4HQC - chains A and B; structure by X-ray diffraction, 2.05 A resolution.

Chain A (and B):
Protein: Fluorescent protein Dronpa
Notes: chain B of this document is another copy of the same molecule, construct and numbering; everything in this record applies to it too
UniProtKB: Q5TLG6 (Q5TLG6_9CNID); aligned to UniProt positions 1-222 over residues 1-224 (the alignment contains insertions or deletions, so no single offset holds)
Amino-acid sequence (260 residues; row label = number of the first residue in the row; numbers below 1 keep their minus sign (Met-35 is residue -35)):
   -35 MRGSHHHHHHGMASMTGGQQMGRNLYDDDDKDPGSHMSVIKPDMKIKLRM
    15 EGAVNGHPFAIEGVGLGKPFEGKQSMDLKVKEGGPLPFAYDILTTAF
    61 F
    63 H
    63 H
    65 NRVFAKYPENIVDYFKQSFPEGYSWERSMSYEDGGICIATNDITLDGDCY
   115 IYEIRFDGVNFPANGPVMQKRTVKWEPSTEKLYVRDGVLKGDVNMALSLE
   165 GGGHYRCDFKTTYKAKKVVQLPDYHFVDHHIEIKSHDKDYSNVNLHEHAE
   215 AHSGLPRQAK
Unresolved in the structure: -35 to 1, 222-224 (chain B: -35 to 2, 221-224)
Covalently attached groups: covalent link His63-Asn65, His63-Asn65
Modified / non-standard residues: Phe61 (phenylalanine amide; NFA); His63 ({5-hydroxy-4-(4-hydroxybenzyl)-2-[(E)-2-(1H-imidazol-4-yl)ethenyl]-1H-imidazol-1-yl}acetic acid; IEY)
Construct notes: expression tag (-35 to 0); engineered mutation Ala60 (Val in Q5TLG6), Ser94 (Asn in Q5TLG6), Ile102 (Asn in Q5TLG6), Gly218 (Glu in Q5TLG6); microheterogeneity Phe61 (Phe in Q5TLG6); chromophore (63, 63, 63)

Chain A / chain B interface:
Residue-residue contacts (32; chain A residue first):
  Asn19(A) - Glu90(B)
  Glu90(A) - Asn19(B)
  Glu90(A) - Val123(B)
  Glu90(A) - Asn124(B)  hydrogen bond (side chain-backbone)
  Arg91(A) - Val123(B)
  Ser92(A) - Ile100(B)
  Ser92(A) - Asn124(B)
  Ile100(A) - Ile100(B)  hydrophobic
  Ile100(A) - Ile102(B)
  Ile102(A) - Ile100(B)
  Ile102(A) - Ile102(B)  hydrophobic
  Ile102(A) - Asp121(B)
  Ile102(A) - Val123(B)  hydrophobic
  Ala103(A) - Val123(B)
  Thr104(A) - Gly20(B)
  Thr104(A) - Val123(B)
  Arg119(A) - Arg119(B)
  Arg119(A) - Asp121(B)
  Asp121(A) - Ile102(B)
  Asp121(A) - Arg119(B)
  Asp121(A) - Asp121(B)
  Val123(A) - Glu90(B)
  Val123(A) - Arg91(B)
  Val123(A) - Ile102(B)  hydrophobic
  Val123(A) - Thr104(B)
  Asn124(A) - Glu90(B)  hydrogen bond (backbone-side chain)
  Asn124(A) - Ser92(B)
  Asn124(A) - Lys174(B)  hydrogen bond (side chain-backbone)
  Asn124(A) - Thr176(B)  hydrogen bond
  Lys174(A) - Asn124(B)  hydrogen bond (backbone-side chain)
  Thr176(A) - Asn124(B)  hydrogen bond
  Lys178(A) - Asn19(B)
Other interface residues (no listed pair), chain A (21 interface residues in all): Gly20, Gly122, Pro126, Asn128, Asp150, Thr175
Other interface residues (no listed pair), chain B (22 interface residues in all): Cys101, Ala103, Gly122, Pro126, Asn128, Asp150, Lys154, Lys178

Summary:
The interface between chain A and chain B involves 21 residues on one side and 22 on the other, with 6
hydrogen bonds. Among the polar pairs are Glu90(A)-Asn124(B), Asn124(A)-Lys174(B) and Asn124(A)-Thr176(B).
Both chains are Fluorescent protein Dronpa. Entry 4HQC (Crystal structure of a green-to-red photoconvertible
DRONPA, pcDRONPA in the red-on-state) was determined by X-ray diffraction (same publication as 4IZN, 4HQ8 and
4HQ9).
